Entry 6OU2 (X-ray diffraction, 1.96 A resolution); this record covers chain A.

== Chain A ==
Protein: Myocilin
Organism: Homo sapiens
Notes: fragment: Olfactomedin domain
UniProtKB: Q99972 (MYOC_HUMAN); residue numbers follow UniProt; this construct covers 228-504
Sequence (277 residues; numbered 228 to 504; the number before each row is that of its first residue):
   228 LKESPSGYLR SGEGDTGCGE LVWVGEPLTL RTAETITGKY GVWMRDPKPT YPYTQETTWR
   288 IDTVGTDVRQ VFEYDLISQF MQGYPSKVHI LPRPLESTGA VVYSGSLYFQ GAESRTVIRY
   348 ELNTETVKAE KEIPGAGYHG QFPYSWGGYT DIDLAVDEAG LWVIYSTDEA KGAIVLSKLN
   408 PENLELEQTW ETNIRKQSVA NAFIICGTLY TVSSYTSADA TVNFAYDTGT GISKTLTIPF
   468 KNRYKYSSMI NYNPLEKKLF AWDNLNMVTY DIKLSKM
Unresolved in the structure: 228-242, 259-266, 291-293, 503-504
Sequence notes: engineered mutation Asn478 (Asp in Q99972)
Disulfides: Cys245-Cys433
Bound ions: Na+: Asp380, Ile477
UniProt features mapped onto this chain:
  - motif: Ser502 to Met504 (Microbody targeting signal)
  - binding site (Ca(2+)): Asp380, Asn428, Ala429, Ile477
  - natural variant: Gly244 (G244V: In GLC1A; uncertain significance), Cys245 (C245Y: In GLC1A; uncertain significance), Gly246 (G246R: In GLC1A), Val251 (V251A: In GLC1A), Gly252 (G252R: In GLC1A), Glu261 (E261K: In GLC1A; uncertain significance), Arg272 (R272G: In GLC1A; uncertain significance), Pro274 (P274R: In GLC1A; uncertain significance), Trp286 (W286R: In GLC1A; uncertain significance), Thr293 (T293K: In GLC1A), Glu300 (E300K: In GLC1A; uncertain significance), Glu323 (E323K: In GLC1A), 42 further natural variant entries in UniProt
  - mutagenesis: Lys229 (K229A: Completely blocks endoproteolytic processing; when associated with A-226 ...), Glu230 (E230A: Impairs endoproteolytic processing; when associated with A-226 ...)

== In short ==
Asp380 and Ile477 form the Na+ site. Curated annotation (UniProt) lists 4 Ca2+-binding residues and 2
mutagenesis sites.
Chain A is Myocilin (Homo sapiens); the structure, Crystal Structure of the D478N Variant of the Myocilin
Olfactomedin Domain, was determined by X-ray diffraction together with 6OU0, 6OU1 and 6OU3 from the same
study.
